8ILG - chains A and E of the 3 polymer chains in the assembly; structure by X-ray diffraction, 1.80 A resolution.

== Chain A ==
Protein: Repair DNA polymerase X
Source organism: African swine fever virus (strain Badajoz 1971 Vero-adapted)
Notes: EC 2.7.7.7
UniProtKB: P42494 (DPOLX_ASFB7); residue numbers follow UniProt; this construct covers 1-174
Chain sequence (177 residues; numbered -2 to 174; the number before each row is that of its first residue; numbers below 1 keep their minus sign (Ala-2 is residue -2)):
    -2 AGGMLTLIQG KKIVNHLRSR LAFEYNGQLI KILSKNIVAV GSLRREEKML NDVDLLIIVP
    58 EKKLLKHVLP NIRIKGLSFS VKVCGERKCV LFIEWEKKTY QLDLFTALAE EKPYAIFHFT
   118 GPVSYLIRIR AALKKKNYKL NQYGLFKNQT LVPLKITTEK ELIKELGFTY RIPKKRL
Sequence notes: expression tag (-2 to 0)
UniProt features mapped onto this chain:
  - region: Arg42 to Asp51 (Involved in ssDNA binding)
  - binding site (Mg(2+)): Asp49, Asp51, Asp100
  - site: His115 (Stabilizes dGTP in a syn conformation to overcome the Watson-Crick base pairing constraint)
  - mutagenesis: His115 (H115A: Complete loss of MgdGTP binding and dG:dGTP ternary complex formation but not dG:dCTP ternary complex formation; H115D: 18x decreased dG:dGTP misincorporation ...), Arg125 (R125A: Loss of DNA binding affinity. Decreased dG:dGTP misincorporation), Arg127 (R127A: Slower dG:dGTP misincorporation), Arg168 (R168A: Loss of DNA binding affinity. Decreased dGTP misincorporation)
Disulfides: Cys81-Cys86
Ion coordination: Mn2+: Asp49, Asp51 (together with formate) (shared with 1 residue of chain D)
Reported in the primary citation:
  - catalytic residues: Asp49

== Chain E ==
Molecule: 8-nt DNA strand
Sequence (8 nucleotides; row label = number of the first residue in the row):
     1 CGGATCCG

== Chain A / chain E interface ==
Contacting residue pairs - 25 pairs, chain A then chain E:
  Val80(A) with DT5(E), phosphate contact; DC6(E), phosphate contact
  Cys81(A) with DT5(E), hydrogen bond to the phosphate; DC6(E), hydrogen bond to the phosphate
  Gly82(A) with DT5(E), phosphate contact
  Glu83(A) with DT5(E), hydrogen bond to the phosphate
  Arg84(A) with DA4(E), phosphate contact; DT5(E), hydrogen bond to the phosphate
  Lys85(A) with DG3(E), base contact; DA4(E), phosphate contact; DT5(E), hydrogen bond to the phosphate
  His115(A) with DG2(E), base contact
  Ile124(A) with DC1(E), base contact
  Arg127(A) with DC1(E), hydrogen bond to the base; DG2(E), hydrogen bond to the sugar
  Ala128(A) with DC1(E), sugar contact
  Lys131(A) with DG2(E), salt bridge to the phosphate
  Lys136(A) with DG2(E), phosphate contact; DG3(E), salt bridge to the phosphate
  Leu137(A) with DG2(E), sugar contact
  Asn138(A) with DG2(E), phosphate contact; DG3(E), hydrogen bond to the phosphate
  Gln139(A) with DG3(E), sugar contact
  Tyr140(A) with DG3(E), phosphate contact; DA4(E), hydrogen bond to the phosphate
Interface residues without a listed pair, chain A (18 interface residues in all): Val120, Tyr135

== In short ==
18 residues of chain A face 6 of chain E across their interface; the contacts include 9 hydrogen bonds and 2
salt bridges. Polar pairs include Arg127(A)-DC1(E), Arg127(A)-DG2(E) and Cys81(A)-DT5(E). Asp49(A) and
Asp51(A) form the Mn2+ site. UniProt lists 3 Mg2+-binding residues and 4 mutagenesis sites on chain A. From
the paper: the catalytic residue Asp49(A).
Chain A is Repair DNA polymerase X (African swine fever virus (strain Badajoz 1971 Vero-adapted)) and chain E
is an 8-nt DNA strand; the structure, The crystal structure of dG-DNA:Pol X product binary complex, was
determined by X-ray diffraction together with 8ILF, 8ILD, 8ILE, 8ILH and 8ILI from the same study.
